8T7Y - chains A and C of the 4 polymer chains in the assembly; structure by X-ray diffraction, 1.78 A resolution.

[Chain A]
Molecule: 3C-like proteinase nsp5
From: Severe acute respiratory syndrome coronavirus 2
Notes: EC 3.4.22.69
UniProt: P0DTD1 (R1AB_SARS2); residues 1-306 here correspond to UniProt positions 3264-3569 (UniProt number = residue number + 3263)
Amino-acid sequence (306 residues; each row starts with the number of its first residue):
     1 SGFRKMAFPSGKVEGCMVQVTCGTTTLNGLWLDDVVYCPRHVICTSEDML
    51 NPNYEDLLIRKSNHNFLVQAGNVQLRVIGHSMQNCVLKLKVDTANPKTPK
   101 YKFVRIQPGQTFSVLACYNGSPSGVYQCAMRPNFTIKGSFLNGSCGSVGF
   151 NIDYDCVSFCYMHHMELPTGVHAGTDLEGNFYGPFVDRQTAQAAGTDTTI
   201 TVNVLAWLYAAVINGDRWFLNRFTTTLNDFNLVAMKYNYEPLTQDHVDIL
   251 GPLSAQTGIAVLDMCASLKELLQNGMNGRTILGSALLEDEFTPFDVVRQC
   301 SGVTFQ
Disordered / not traced: 306
Swiss-Prot annotation at these positions:
  - active site: His41 (For 3CL-PRO activity), Cys145 (Nucleophile)
  - site: Gln306 (Cleavage)
  - cross-link (Glycyl lysine isopeptide (Lys-Gly)): Lys5 (interchain with G-Cter in ubiquitin), Lys90 (interchain with G-Cter in ubiquitin)

[Chain C]
Molecule: Chymostatin A (bound form)
Amino-acid sequence (4 residues; numbered 1 to 4; the number before each row is that of its first residue):
     1 FXLF
Modified / non-standard residues: CSI (amino-(2-imino-hexahydro-pyrimidin-4-yl)-acetic acid) at position 2; Phe4 (L-phenylalaninol; PHL)

[Interface between chain A and chain C]
Contacting residue pairs - 24 pairs, chain A then chain C:
  His41(A) with Leu3(C); Phe4(C)
  Met49(A) with Phe1(C), hydrophobic
  Phe140(A) with Phe4(C)
  Leu141(A) with Phe4(C)
  Asn142(A) with CSI_2(C); Phe4(C)
  Gly143(A) with Phe4(C), hydrogen bond (backbone-backbone)
  Ser144(A) with Phe4(C), hydrogen bond (backbone-backbone)
  Cys145(A) with Leu3(C); Phe4(C), covalent bond
  His163(A) with Phe4(C)
  His164(A) with Leu3(C); Phe4(C), hydrogen bond (backbone-backbone)
  Met165(A) with CSI_2(C); Leu3(C), hydrophobic
  Glu166(A) with CSI_2(C), hydrogen bond (backbone-backbone); Phe4(C)
  Pro168(A) with CSI_2(C)
  Asp187(A) with Leu3(C)
  Arg188(A) with Leu3(C)
  Gln189(A) with Phe1(C); CSI_2(C), hydrogen bond (side chain-backbone); Leu3(C)
Also at the interface, not in a pair above, chain A (17 interface residues in all): Leu167

[Summary]
17 residues of chain A face 4 of chain C across their interface; the contacts include 1 covalent bond and 5
hydrogen bonds. Polar contacts include Gln189(A)-CSI_2(C), Gly143(A)-Phe4(C) and Ser144(A)-Phe4(C). Curated
annotation (UniProt) lists active-site residues His41(A) and Cys145(A) on chain A.
Here chain A is 3C-like proteinase nsp5 (Severe acute respiratory syndrome coronavirus 2) and chain C is
Chymostatin A (bound form). Entry 8T7Y (Structure of SARS CoV-2 main protease in complex with Chymostatin) was
determined by X-ray diffraction.
